7UTD - chains B and Q of the 20 polymer chains in the assembly; structure by electron microscopy, 2.19 A resolution.

# Chain B
Protein: Hydrogenase-2, small subunit
Organism: Mycolicibacterium smegmatis MC2 155
Notes: EC 1.12.99.6
Reference sequence: I7G634 (I7G634_MYCS2); residue numbers follow UniProt; this construct covers 2-323
Sequence (369 residues; numbered -45 to 323; the number before each row is that of its first residue; numbers below 1 keep their minus sign (Met-45 is residue -45)):
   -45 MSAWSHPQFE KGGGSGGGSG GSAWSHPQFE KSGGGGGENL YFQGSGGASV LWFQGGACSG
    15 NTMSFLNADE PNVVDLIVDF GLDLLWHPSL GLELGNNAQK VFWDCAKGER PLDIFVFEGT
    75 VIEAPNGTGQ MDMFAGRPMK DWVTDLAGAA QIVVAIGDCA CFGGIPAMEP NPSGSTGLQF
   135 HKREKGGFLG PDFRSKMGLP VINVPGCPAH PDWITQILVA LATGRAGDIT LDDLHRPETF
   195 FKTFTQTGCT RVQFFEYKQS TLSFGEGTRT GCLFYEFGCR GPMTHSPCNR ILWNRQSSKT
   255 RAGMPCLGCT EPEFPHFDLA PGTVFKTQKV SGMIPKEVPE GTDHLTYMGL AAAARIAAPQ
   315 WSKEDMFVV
Disordered / not traced: -45 to 1
Sequence notes: initiating methionine (-45); expression tag (-44 to 1)
Ion coordination: 3Fe-4S cluster Fe site 1: Cys12, Cys113, Cys161; 3Fe-4S cluster Fe site 2: Cys203, Cys226, Cys233; 3Fe-4S cluster Fe site 3: Cys242, Cys260, Cys263
Residues lining bound ligands:
  - 3Fe-4S cluster (F3S), molecule 1: Ala11, Cys12, Ser13, Gly14, Asn15, Glu72, Gly73, Gly111, Asp112, Cys113, Gly160, Cys161, Pro162
  - 3Fe-4S cluster (F3S), molecule 2: Trp167, Thr199, Thr238, Ser240, Cys242, Trp247, Lys253, Thr254, Cys260, Leu261, Gly262, Cys263, Thr264
  - 3Fe-4S cluster (F3S), molecule 3: Thr199, Gln200, Cys203, Arg205, Val206, Phe209, Cys226, Leu227, Phe228, Cys233, Gly235, Pro236, Thr254
  - menaquinone-9 (MQ9): Phe209, Lys212, Gln213, Ser214, Cys226, Phe228, Tyr229, Met287, Pro289, Leu299, Tyr301, Met302, Gly303, Ala305, Ala306, Arg309
From the paper describing this entry:
  - binding site for menaquinone-9: Lys212, Tyr229, Tyr301

# Chain Q
Protein: Type 2 [NiFe]-hydrogenase Huc membrane adapter subunit
Organism: Mycolicibacterium smegmatis MC2 155
Reference sequence: A0QUM5 (A0QUM5_MYCS2); numbering as in UniProt (aligned over 20-79)
Sequence (60 residues; numbered 20 to 79; the number before each row is that of its first residue):
    20 SPVDGIRRRL DDPQVAEALN SLLDHADLLA VLVKGLDGFV RRGDDIANNL TSAIGELKAL
Disordered / not traced: 79
Residues lining bound ligands:
  - menaquinone-9 (MQ9), molecule 1: Phe58, Gly62, Asp63, Ala66
  - menaquinone-9 (MQ9), molecule 2: Ala72, Ile73, Leu76

# How chain B and chain Q interact
Residue-residue contacts - 9 pairs, chain B then chain Q:
  Ser285(B) with Asp56(Q); Val59(Q); Arg60(Q)
  Gly286(B) with Arg60(Q)
  Met287(B) with Val59(Q); Asp63(Q)
  Arg309(B) with Asp63(Q); Thr70(Q)
  Ile310(B) with Thr70(Q), hydrogen bond (backbone-side chain)
Other interface residues (no listed pair), chain B (8 interface residues in all): Val284, Ile288, Lys317
Other interface residues (no listed pair), chain Q (9 interface residues in all): Gly62, Ala66, Asn67, Leu69

# Overview
8 residues of chain B and 9 residues of chain Q are in contact; the contacts include 1 hydrogen bond. Its one
hydrogen-bonded contact is Ile310(B)-Thr70(Q). One menaquinone-9 molecule is bound between chain B and chain
Q. From the paper: a binding site for menaquinone-9 at Lys212(B), Tyr229(B) and Tyr301(B).
Here chain B is Hydrogenase-2, small subunit and chain Q is Type 2 [NiFe]-hydrogenase Huc membrane adapter
subunit, both from Mycolicibacterium smegmatis MC2 155. Entry 7UTD (The 2.19-angstrom CryoEM structure of the
[NiFe]-hydrogenase Huc from Mycobacterium smegmatis - Complex minus stalk) was determined by electron
microscopy, deposited together with 7UUR, 7UUS and 8DQV.
